6VK8 - chains B and H of the 8 polymer chains in the assembly; structure by X-ray diffraction, 2.03 A resolution.

== Chain B ==
Molecule: Methane monooxygenase
From: Methylosinus trichosporium OB3b
Reference sequence: A0A2D2D5X7 (A0A2D2D5X7_METTR); numbering as in UniProt (aligned over 1-395)
Amino-acid sequence (395 residues; each row starts with the number of its first residue):
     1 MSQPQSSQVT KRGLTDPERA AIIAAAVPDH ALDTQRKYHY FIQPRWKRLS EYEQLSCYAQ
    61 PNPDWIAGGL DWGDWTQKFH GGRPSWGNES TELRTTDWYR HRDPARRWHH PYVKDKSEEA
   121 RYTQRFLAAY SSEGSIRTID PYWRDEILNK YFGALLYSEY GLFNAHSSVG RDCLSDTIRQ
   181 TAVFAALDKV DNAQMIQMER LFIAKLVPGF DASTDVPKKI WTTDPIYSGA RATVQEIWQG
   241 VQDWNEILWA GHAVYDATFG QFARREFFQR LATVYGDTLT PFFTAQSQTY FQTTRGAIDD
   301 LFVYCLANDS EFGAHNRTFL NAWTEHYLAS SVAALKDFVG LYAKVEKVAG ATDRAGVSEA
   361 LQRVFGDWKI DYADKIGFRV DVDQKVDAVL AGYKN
Disordered / not traced: 1-3

== Chain H ==
Molecule: Methane monooxygenase regulatory protein B
From: Methylosinus trichosporium OB3b
Reference sequence: A0A2D2D0T8 (A0A2D2D0T8_METTR); residue numbers follow UniProt; this construct covers 1-138
Amino-acid sequence (138 residues; numbered 1 to 138; the number before each row is that of its first residue):
     1 MSSAHNAYNA GIMQKTGKAF ADEFFAEENQ VVHESNAVVL VLMKSDEIDA IIEDIVLKGG
    61 KAKNPSIVVE DKAGFWWIKA DGAIEIDAAE AGELLGKPFS VYDLLINVSS TVGRAYTLGT
   121 KFTITSELMG LDRALTDI
Disordered / not traced: 1
What the authors report for this chain:
  - specificity-determining residues: Asn107, Ser109, Ser110, Thr111 (citing earlier work)
  - mutagenesis - V41R (>25,000-fold): decreased catalytic activity on O2
  - mutagenesis - V41R: unchanged binding to Methane monooxygenase component A alpha chain
  - mutagenesis - V39F, V39R, V41E, V41F: decreased catalytic activity
  - mutagenesis - V39R: decreased binding to Methane monooxygenase component A alpha chain
  - mutagenesis - V41R (>25,000-fold): decreased binding to O2

== Interface between chain B and chain H ==
Residue-residue contacts (7):
  Lys37(B) with Leu94(H), hydrogen bond (side chain-backbone)
  Lys47(B) with Glu93(H)
  Arg48(B) with Glu93(H), salt bridge
  Leu49(B) with Gly96(H)
  Ser50(B) with Gly96(H)
  Glu51(B) with Gly96(H), hydrogen bond (backbone-backbone); Lys97(H)

== Summary ==
Chain B and chain H form an interface of 6 and 4 residues respectively; the contacts include 2 hydrogen bonds
and 1 salt bridge. Polar pairs include Arg48(B)-Glu93(H), Lys37(B)-Leu94(H) and Glu51(B)-Gly96(H). From the
paper: V39F, V39R and V41E of chain H, among others, reduce catalytic activity; specificity determinants
Asn107(H), Ser109(H) and Ser110(H) among others; 5 substitutions were tested in all.
Chain B is Methane monooxygenase and chain H is Methane monooxygenase regulatory protein B, both from
Methylosinus trichosporium OB3b; the structure, Crystal Structure of Methylosinus trichosporium OB3b Soluble
Methane Monooxygenase Hydroxylase and Regulatory Component Complex with small ..., was determined by X-ray
diffraction (same publication as 6VK4, 6VK5, 6VK6 and 6VK7).
